Entry 8THN (X-ray diffraction, 2.90 A resolution); this record covers chains A and B of the 3 polymer chains in the assembly.

# Chain A
Protein: KcsA Fab Heavy Chain
From: Mus musculus
Notes: antibody fragment or engineered binder
Amino-acid sequence (219 residues; each row starts with the number of its first residue):
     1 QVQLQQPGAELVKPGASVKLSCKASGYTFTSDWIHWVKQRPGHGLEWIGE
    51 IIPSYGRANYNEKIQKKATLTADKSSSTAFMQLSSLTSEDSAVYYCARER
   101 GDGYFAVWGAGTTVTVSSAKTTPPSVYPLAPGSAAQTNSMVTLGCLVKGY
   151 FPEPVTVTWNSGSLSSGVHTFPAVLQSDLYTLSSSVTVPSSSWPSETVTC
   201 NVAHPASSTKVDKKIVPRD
Disulfide bonds: Cys-22/Cys-96, Cys-145/Cys-200

# Chain B
Protein: KcsA Fab Light Chain
From: Mus musculus
Notes: antibody fragment or engineered binder
Amino-acid sequence (212 residues; each row starts with the number of its first residue):
     1 DILLTQSPAILSVSPGERVSFSCRASQSIGTDIHWYQQRTNGSPRLLIKY
    51 ASESISGIPSRFSGSGSGTDFTLSINSVESEDIANYYCQQSNRWPFTFGS
   101 GTKLEIKRADAAPTVSIFPPSSEQLTSGGASVVCFLNNFYPKDINVKWKI
   151 DGSERQNGVLNSWTDQDSKDSTYSMSSTLTLTKDEYERHNSYTCEATHKT
   201 STSPIVKSFNRN
Disulfide bonds: Cys-23/Cys-88, Cys-134/Cys-194

# Chain A / chain B interface
Pairs across the interface (75):
  His-35(A) with Phe-96(B)
  Gln-39(A) with Gln-38(B), hydrogen bond; Tyr-87(B), hydrogen bond
  His-43(A) with Tyr-87(B)
  Gly-44(A) with Tyr-87(B)
  Leu-45(A) with Tyr-87(B); Phe-98(B)
  Trp-47(A) with Trp-94(B), hydrophobic; Pro-95(B), hydrophobic; Phe-96(B)
  Glu-50(A) with Trp-94(B), hydrogen bond
  Asn-59(A) with Trp-94(B)
  Tyr-60(A) with Trp-94(B)
  Glu-62(A) with Asp-1(B)
  Tyr-95(A) with Gln-38(B), hydrogen bond; Gly-42(B), hydrogen bond (side chain-backbone); Ser-43(B); Pro-44(B)
  Glu-99(A) with Phe-96(B)
  Asp-102(A) with Tyr-50(B), hydrogen bond (backbone-side chain)
  Gly-103(A) with His-34(B); Gln-89(B), hydrogen bond (backbone-side chain); Ser-91(B); Phe-96(B)
  Tyr-104(A) with His-34(B); Tyr-36(B); Leu-46(B), hydrophobic; Lys-49(B); Tyr-50(B), hydrophobic
  Phe-105(A) with Tyr-36(B), hydrogen bond (backbone-side chain); Leu-46(B); Gln-89(B); Phe-96(B), hydrophobic; Phe-98(B), hydrophobic
  Trp-108(A) with Tyr-36(B); Pro-44(B); Phe-98(B), hydrophobic
  Gly-109(A) with Ser-43(B)
  Tyr-127(A) with Ser-121(B); Glu-123(B); Gln-124(B); Ser-127(B), hydrogen bond
  Pro-128(A) with Ser-121(B); Glu-123(B)
  Leu-129(A) with Phe-118(B); Val-133(B), hydrophobic; Phe-135(B), hydrophobic
  Ala-130(A) with Phe-118(B); Pro-119(B)
  Pro-131(A) with Phe-118(B)
  Thr-142(A) with Ser-116(B); Phe-118(B)
  Leu-146(A) with Gln-124(B)
  Lys-148(A) with Gln-124(B)
  His-169(A) with Asn-137(B); Asn-138(B), hydrogen bond; Asp-167(B), salt bridge; Ser-174(B), hydrogen bond
  Phe-171(A) with Phe-135(B), hydrophobic; Asn-137(B); Ser-162(B); Thr-164(B); Ser-174(B); Met-175(B); Ser-176(B)
  Pro-172(A) with Ser-162(B), hydrogen bond (backbone-side chain); Trp-163(B)
  Val-174(A) with Leu-160(B), hydrophobic; Asn-161(B)
  Gln-176(A) with Leu-160(B)
  Ser-184(A) with Phe-135(B)
  Ser-185(A) with Phe-135(B); Asn-137(B), hydrogen bond
  Arg-218(A) with Pro-119(B); Pro-120(B), hydrogen bond (side chain-backbone)
Other interface residues (no listed pair), chain A (42 interface residues in all): Val-37, Lys-63, Ala-106, Gly-132, Leu-143, Gly-144, Ser-183, Lys-213
Other interface residues (no listed pair), chain B (41 interface residues in all): Ile-117, Ser-131, Thr-178

# Summary
42 residues of chain A and 41 residues of chain B are in contact, with 14 hydrogen bonds and 1 salt bridge.
Polar contacts include His-169(A)/Asp-167(B), Gln-39(A)/Gln-38(B) and Gln-39(A)/Tyr-87(B).
Here chain A is KcsA Fab Heavy Chain and chain B is KcsA Fab Light Chain, both from Mus musculus. Entry 8THN
(KcsA M96V mutant with Y78ester in High K+) was determined by X-ray diffraction together with 8DHR from the
same study.
